Entry 4XIS (X-ray diffraction, 1.60 A resolution); this record covers chain A.

# Chain A
Name: Xylose isomerase
From: Streptomyces rubiginosus
Notes: EC 5.3.1.5
UniProtKB: P24300 (XYLA_STRRU); residues 2-388 here correspond to UniProt positions 1-387 (UniProt number = residue number - 1)
Chain sequence (387 residues; each row starts with the number of its first residue):
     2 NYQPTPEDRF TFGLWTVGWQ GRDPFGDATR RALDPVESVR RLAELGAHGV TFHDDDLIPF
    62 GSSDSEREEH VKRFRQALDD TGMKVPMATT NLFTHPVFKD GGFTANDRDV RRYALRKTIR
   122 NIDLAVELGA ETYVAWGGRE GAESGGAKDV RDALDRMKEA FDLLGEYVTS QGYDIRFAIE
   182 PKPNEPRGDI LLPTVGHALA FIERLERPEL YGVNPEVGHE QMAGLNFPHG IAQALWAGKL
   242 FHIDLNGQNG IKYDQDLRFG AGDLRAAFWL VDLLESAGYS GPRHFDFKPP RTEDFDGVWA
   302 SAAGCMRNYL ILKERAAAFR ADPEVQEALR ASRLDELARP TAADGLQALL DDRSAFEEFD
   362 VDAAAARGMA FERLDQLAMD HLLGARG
Residues lining bound ligands:
  - Mn2+ (MN), molecule 1: Glu181, Glu217, His220, Asn247, Asp255, Asp257, Asp287
  - Mn2+ (MN), molecule 2: Glu181, Glu217, His220, Asp245, Asp287
  - D-xylose (XLS): Trp16, Phe26, His54, Thr90, Phe94, Trp137, Glu181, Lys183, Glu217, His220, Asp245, Asp255, Asp287
  - oligosaccharide (D-xylose, alpha-D-xylopyranose units): Trp16, Phe26, His54, Thr90, Phe94, Val135, Trp137, Glu181, Lys183, Glu217, His220, Asp245, Asp255, Asp287
  - alpha-D-xylopyranose (XYS): Trp16, His54, Thr90, Phe94, Val135, Trp137, Glu181, Glu217, Asp245, Asp287

# In short
Bound to chain A: D-xylose, alpha-D-xylopyranose, Mn2+ and oligosaccharide.
Chain A is Xylose isomerase (Streptomyces rubiginosus); the structure, A metal-mediated hydride shift
mechanism for xylose isomerase based on the 1.6 angstroms streptomyces rubiginosus structures ..., was
determined by X-ray diffraction, deposited together with 1XIS, 2XIS and 3XIS.
